PDB entry 8HXY | electron microscopy, 3.10 A resolution | chains A and I of the 15 polymer chains in the assembly

[Chain A]
Protein: Histone H3
Source organism: Xenopus laevis
Reference sequence: A0A310TTQ1 (A0A310TTQ1_XENLA); residues 1-135 here correspond to UniProt positions 2-136 (UniProt number = residue number + 1)
Chain sequence (135 residues; row label = number of the first residue in the row):
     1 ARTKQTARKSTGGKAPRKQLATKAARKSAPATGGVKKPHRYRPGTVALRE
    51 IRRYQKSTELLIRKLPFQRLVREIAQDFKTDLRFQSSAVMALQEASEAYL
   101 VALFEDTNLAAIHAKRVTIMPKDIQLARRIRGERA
Unresolved in the structure: 1-32, 135
Modified positions: Lys36 (2-{[(2R)-2-amino-2-carboxyethyl]sulfanyl}-N,N,N-trimethylethanaminium; ML3)
Construct notes: engineered mutation Ala110 (Cys111 in A0A310TTQ1)

[Chain I]
Molecule: 352-nt DNA strand
Sequence (352 nucleotides; row label = number of the first residue in the row; numbers below 1 keep their minus sign (DG-8 is residue -8)):
    -8 GAATTCGATATCGAGAATCCCGGTGCCGAGGCCGCTCAATTGGTCGTAGA
    42 CAGCTCTAGCACCGCTTAAACGCACGTACGCGCTGTCCCCCGCGTTTTAA
    92 CCGCCAAGGGGATTACTCCCTAGTCTCCAGGCACGTGTCAGATATATACA
   142 TCCTGTGCATGTATTGAAAGTACTGCCAGTTCTAGACTGGAGAATCCCGG
   192 TGCCGAGGCCGCTCAATTGGTCGTAGACAGCTCTAGCACCGCTTAAACGC
   242 ACGTACGCGCTGTCCCCCGCGTTTTAACCGCCAAGGGGATTACTCCCTAG
   292 TCTCCAGGCACGTGTCAGATATATACATCCTGTGCATGTATTGAACAGCG
   342 AT
Unresolved in the structure: -8 to 163, 334-343

[Interface between chain A and chain I]
Residue-residue contacts (21):
  Arg40(A) - DG260(I)  hydrogen bond to the base
  Arg40(A) - DC261(I)  sugar contact
  Tyr41(A) - DG183(I)  base contact
  Tyr41(A) - DA184(I)  hydrogen bond to the sugar
  Tyr41(A) - DG260(I)  sugar contact
  Tyr41(A) - DC261(I)  phosphate contact
  Pro43(A) - DG260(I)  sugar contact
  Gly44(A) - DC259(I)  phosphate contact
  Gly44(A) - DG260(I)  hydrogen bond to the phosphate
  Val46(A) - DG260(I)  hydrogen bond to the phosphate
  Val46(A) - DC261(I)  phosphate contact
  Ala47(A) - DG260(I)  hydrogen bond to the phosphate
  Arg49(A) - DA185(I)  sugar contact
  Lys56(A) - DC187(I)  salt bridge to the phosphate
  Arg63(A) - DC269(I)  phosphate contact
  Lys64(A) - DC269(I)  hydrogen bond to the phosphate
  Leu65(A) - DA268(I)  sugar contact
  Leu65(A) - DC269(I)  hydrogen bond to the phosphate
  Pro66(A) - DA268(I)  phosphate contact
  Arg69(A) - DA268(I)  salt bridge to the phosphate
  Arg83(A) - DG277(I)  sugar contact
Other interface residues (no listed pair), chain A (18 interface residues in all): His39, Arg42, Thr45, Arg53
Other interface residues (no listed pair), chain I (12 interface residues in all): DT186, DC270

[Overview]
18 residues of chain A face 12 of chain I across their interface; the contacts include 7 hydrogen bonds and 2
salt bridges. Polar contacts include Arg40(A)-DG260(I), Tyr41(A)-DA184(I) and Gly44(A)-DG260(I).
Chain A is Histone H3 (Xenopus laevis) and chain I is a 352-nt DNA strand; the structure, Cryo-EM structure of
the histone deacetylase complex Rpd3S in complex with nucleosome, was determined by electron microscopy (same
publication as 8HXX, 8HXZ, 8HY0 and 8JHO).
